8XMI - chains C and I of the 12 polymer chains in the assembly; structure by electron microscopy, 3.00 A resolution.

# Chain C
Protein: Ktr system potassium uptake protein A
From: Bacillus subtilis
UniProtKB: O32080 (KTRA_BACSU); numbering as in UniProt (aligned over 1-222)
Chain sequence (222 residues; row label = number of the first residue in the row):
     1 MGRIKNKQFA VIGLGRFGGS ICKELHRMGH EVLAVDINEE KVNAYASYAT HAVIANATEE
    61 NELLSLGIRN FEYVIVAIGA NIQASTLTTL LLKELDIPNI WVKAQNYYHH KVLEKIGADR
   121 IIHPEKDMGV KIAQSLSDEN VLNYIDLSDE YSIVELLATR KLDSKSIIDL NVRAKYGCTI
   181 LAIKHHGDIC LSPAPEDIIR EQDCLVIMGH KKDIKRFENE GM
Not modelled in the structure: 1-6, 222
Ion coordination: Na+: Glu125 (together with ATP) (shared with 1 residue of chain D)
Residues lining bound ligands: ATP (adenosine-5'-triphosphate): Ile12, Gly13, Leu14, Gly15, Arg16, Phe17, Gly18, Val35, Asp36, Ile37, Asn38, Lys41, Ala55, Asn56, Ala57, Thr58, Ala77, Ile78, Gly79, Ala80, Asn81, Ala84, Lys103, Glu125
Curated features (UniProtKB/Swiss-Prot):
  - binding site (NAD(+)): Arg16, Asp36 to Asn38, Asn56, Ala57, Ile78 to Ala80, Lys103 to Gln105, His109, Glu125
What the authors report for this chain:
  - mutagenesis - E125Q: abolished stability in response to Na+
  - mutagenesis - E125Q: abolished stability in response to Ca2+
  - mutagenesis - E125Q: decreased binding to Ktr system potassium uptake protein B (chain I)

# Chain I
Protein: Ktr system potassium uptake protein B
From: Bacillus subtilis
UniProtKB: O32081 (KTRB_BACSU); residues 1-445 here = UniProt positions 1-445
Chain sequence (445 residues; each row starts with the number of its first residue):
     1 MTLQKDKVIK WVRFTPPQVL AIGFFLTIII GAVLLMLPIS TTKPLSWIDA LFTAASATTV
    61 TGLAVVDTGT QFTVFGQTVI MGLIQIGGLG FMTFAVLIVM ILGKKIGLKE RMLVQEALNQ
   121 PTIGGVIGLV KVLFLFSISI ELIAALILSI RLVPQYGWSS GLFASLFHAI SAFNNAGFSL
   181 WPDNLMSYVG DPTVNLVITF LFITGGIGFT VLFDVMKNRR FKTFSLHTKL MLTGTLMLNA
   241 IAMLTVFILE YSNPGTLGHL HIVDKLWASY FQAVTPRTAG FNSLDFGSMR EGTIVFTLLL
   301 MFIGAGSAST ASGIKLTTFI VILTSVIAYL RGKKETVIFR RSIKYPIIIK ALAVSVTSLF
   361 IVFLGIFALT ITEQAPFLQI VFETFSAFGT VGLTMGLTPE LTTAGKCIII VIMFIGRIGP
   421 LTFVFSFAKT EQSNIRYPDG EVFTG
Not modelled in the structure: 1-14
Ion coordination: K+: Val60, Thr61, Asn175, Ala176, Thr278, Ala279, Thr390, Val391
Curated features (UniProtKB/Swiss-Prot):
  - mutagenesis: Arg436 to Gly445 (Loss of homodimerization)

# Interface between chain C and chain I
Pairs across the interface - 19 pairs, chain C then chain I:
  Gln8(C) - Ile106(I)  hydrogen bond (side chain-backbone)
  Gln8(C) - Gly107(I)
  Gln8(C) - Leu108(I)
  Gln8(C) - Arg111(I)  hydrogen bond
  Glu31(C) - Gly107(I)
  Glu31(C) - Leu108(I)
  Glu31(C) - Lys109(I)
  Asn43(C) - Gln432(I)
  Asn43(C) - Asn434(I)
  Thr50(C) - Leu108(I)
  Thr50(C) - Lys109(I)
  His51(C) - Met112(I)
  Leu64(C) - Gly124(I)
  Ser65(C) - Thr122(I)
  Ser65(C) - Ile123(I)  hydrogen bond (backbone-backbone)
  Ser65(C) - Gly124(I)  hydrogen bond (backbone-backbone)
  Leu66(C) - Ile123(I)
  Gly67(C) - Gly124(I)
  Asn70(C) - Arg111(I)
Also at the interface, not in a pair above, chain C (13 interface residues in all): Val32, Leu33, Phe71

# In short
Chain C and chain I form an interface of 13 and 11 residues respectively, with 4 hydrogen bonds. Among the
polar pairs are Gln8(C)-Ile106(I), Gln8(C)-Arg111(I) and Ser65(C)-Ile123(I). Ligands of chain C: ATP. The
paper reports that E125Q of chain C abolishes stability in response to Na+; E125Q of chain C abolishes
stability in response to Ca2+.
Here chain C is Ktr system potassium uptake protein A and chain I is Ktr system potassium uptake protein B,
both from Bacillus subtilis. Entry 8XMI (Potassium transporter KtrAB from Bacillus subtilis in ATP-bound state
with addition of EDTA and EGTA, C1 ...) was determined by electron microscopy (same publication as 8K1S, 8K1T,
8K1U and 8XMH).
